2R4W - chains A and B; structure by X-ray diffraction, 1.80 A resolution.

# Chain A (and B)
Protein: Globin-1
From: Scapharca inaequivalvis
Notes: chain B of this document is another copy of the same molecule, construct and numbering; everything in this record applies to it too
UniProt: P02213 (GLB1_SCAIN); residue numbers follow UniProt; this construct covers 1-146
Amino-acid sequence (146 residues; numbered 1 to 146; the number before each row is that of its first residue):
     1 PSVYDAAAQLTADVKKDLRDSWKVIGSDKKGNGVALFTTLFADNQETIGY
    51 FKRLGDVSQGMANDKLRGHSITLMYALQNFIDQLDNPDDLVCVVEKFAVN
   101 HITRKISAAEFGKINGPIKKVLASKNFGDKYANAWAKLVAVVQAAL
Not modelled in the structure: 1
Differences from the reference sequence: engineered mutation Phe37 (Met in P02213)
Metal / ion sites: heme Fe: His101 (together with carbon monoxide)
Small-molecule neighbours: carbon monoxide / heme: Phe37, Leu40, Thr47, Tyr50, Phe51, Arg53, His69, Thr72, Leu73, Ala76, Leu77, Phe80, Phe97, Asn100, His101, Arg104, Ile106, Glu110, Phe111, Ile114
Curated features (UniProtKB/Swiss-Prot):
  - binding site (heme b): His101

# Interface between chain A and chain B
Pairs across the interface (35):
  Lys30(A) - Asn86(B)
  Lys30(A) - Asp89(B)  salt bridge
  Arg53(A) - Val99(B)
  Asp64(A) - Cys92(B)
  Arg67(A) - Asp88(B)
  Arg67(A) - Asp89(B)  salt bridge
  Arg67(A) - Cys92(B)
  Gly68(A) - Cys92(B)
  Ile71(A) - Asn79(B)
  Ile71(A) - Gln83(B)
  Thr72(A) - Asn79(B)
  Thr72(A) - Lys96(B)
  Thr72(A) - Phe97(B)
  Tyr75(A) - Gln78(B)
  Tyr75(A) - Asn79(B)
  Tyr75(A) - Asp82(B)  hydrogen bond
  Tyr75(A) - Gln83(B)  hydrogen bond
  Asn79(A) - Ile71(B)
  Asn79(A) - Thr72(B)
  Asn79(A) - Tyr75(B)
  Asp82(A) - Tyr75(B)  hydrogen bond
  Gln83(A) - Ile71(B)
  Gln83(A) - Tyr75(B)  hydrogen bond
  Asp88(A) - Arg67(B)  hydrogen bond (backbone-side chain)
  Asp89(A) - Lys30(B)  salt bridge
  Asp89(A) - Arg67(B)  salt bridge
  Cys92(A) - Asp64(B)
  Cys92(A) - Arg67(B)
  Cys92(A) - Gly68(B)
  Val93(A) - Ile71(B)  hydrophobic
  Val93(A) - Thr72(B)
  Glu95(A) - Asp64(B)
  Lys96(A) - Thr72(B)
  Phe97(A) - Thr72(B)
  Val99(A) - Arg53(B)
Interface residues without a listed pair, chain A (21 interface residues in all): Gln78, Asn86
Interface residues without a listed pair, chain B (20 interface residues in all): Val93

# Overview
Chain A and chain B form an interface of 21 and 20 residues respectively; the contacts include 5 hydrogen
bonds and 4 salt bridges. Among the polar pairs are Lys30(A)-Asp89(B), Arg67(A)-Asp89(B) and
Tyr75(A)-Asp82(B). Chain A binds carbon monoxide / heme.
Chain A and chain B are both Globin-1 (Scapharca inaequivalvis); the structure, Ligand Migration and Binding
in The Dimeric Hemoglobin of Scapharca Inaequivalvis: M37F with CO bound, was determined by X-ray diffraction
(same publication as 2R4X, 2R4Y, 2R4Z, 2Z85 and 2Z8A).
